Entry 4N8Z (X-ray diffraction, 1.20 A resolution); this record covers chain A.

Chain A:
Name: Lysozyme C
From: Gallus gallus
Notes: EC 3.2.1.17
UniProtKB: P00698 (LYSC_CHICK); residues 1-129 here correspond to UniProt positions 19-147 (UniProt number = residue number + 18)
Chain sequence (129 residues; numbered 1 to 129; the number before each row is that of its first residue):
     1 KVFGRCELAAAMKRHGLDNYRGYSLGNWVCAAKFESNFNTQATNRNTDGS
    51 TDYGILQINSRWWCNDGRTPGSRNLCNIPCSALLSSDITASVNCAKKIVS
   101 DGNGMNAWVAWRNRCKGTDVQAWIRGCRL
Disulfide bonds: Cys6-Cys127, Cys30-Cys115, Cys64-Cys80, Cys76-Cys94
Bound ions: Na+: Ser60, Cys64, Ser72, Arg73
Ligand contacts:
  - benzamidine (BEN), molecule 1: Ala10, Lys13, Arg14, Arg128, Leu129
  - benzamidine (BEN), molecule 2: Lys33, Phe34, Glu35, Ser36, Asn37

In short:
Bound to chain A: benzamidine. Ser60, Cys64, Ser72 and Arg73 coordinate Na+.
Chain A is Lysozyme C (Gallus gallus); the structure, In situ lysozyme crystallized on a MiTeGen micromesh
with benzamidine ligand, was determined by X-ray diffraction, deposited together with 4NCY.
